2R98 - chain A; structure by X-ray diffraction, 2.40 A resolution.

# Chain A
Molecule: Putative acetylglutamate synthase
From: Neisseria gonorrhoeae
Notes: EC 2.3.1.1
UniProt: Q5FAK7 (Q5FAK7_NEIG1); residues 1-436 here = UniProt positions 1-436
Chain sequence (456 residues; row label = number of the first residue in the row; numbers below 1 keep their minus sign (Mse-19 is residue -19)):
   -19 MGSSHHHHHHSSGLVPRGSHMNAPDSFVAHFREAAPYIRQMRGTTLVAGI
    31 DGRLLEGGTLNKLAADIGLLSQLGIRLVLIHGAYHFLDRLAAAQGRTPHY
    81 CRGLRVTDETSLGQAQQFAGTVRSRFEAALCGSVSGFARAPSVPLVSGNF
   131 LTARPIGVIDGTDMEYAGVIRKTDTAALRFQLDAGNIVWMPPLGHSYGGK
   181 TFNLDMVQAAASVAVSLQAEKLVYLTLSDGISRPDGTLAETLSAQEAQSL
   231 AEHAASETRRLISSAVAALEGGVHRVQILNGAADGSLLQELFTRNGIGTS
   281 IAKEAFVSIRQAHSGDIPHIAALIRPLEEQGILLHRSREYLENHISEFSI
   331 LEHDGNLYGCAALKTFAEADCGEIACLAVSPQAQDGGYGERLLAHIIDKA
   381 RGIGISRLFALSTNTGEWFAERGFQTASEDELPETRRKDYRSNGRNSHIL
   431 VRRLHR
Disordered / not traced: -19 to 4, 114-121
Construct notes: expression tag (-19 to 0); engineered mutation Ile312 (Val in Q5FAK7), Asn336 (Asp in Q5FAK7), Ser427 (Pro in Q5FAK7)
Modified residues: Mse-19, Mse1 (selenomethionine); Mse21, Mse144, Mse170, Mse186 (selenomethionine; parent Met)
Residues lining bound ligands: acetyl coenzyme A (ACO): Arg134, Arg151, Lys152, Leu307, Ile312, Leu313, Ile354, Ala355, Cys356, Leu357, Ala358, Val359, Ala363, Gln364, Asp365, Gly366, Gly367, Tyr368, Gly369, Glu370, Ala390, Leu391, Ser392, Asn394, Thr395, Glu397, Trp398, Phe399, Arg402
From the paper describing this entry:
  - catalytic residues: Cys356, Leu357, Leu391, Ser392 (proposed by the authors, not directly observed)

# Summary
Chain A binds acetyl coenzyme A. The paper reports catalytic residues Cys356, Leu357 and Leu391 among others.
Chain A is Putative acetylglutamate synthase (Neisseria gonorrhoeae); the structure, Crystal Structure of
N-acetylglutamate synthase (selenoMet substituted) from Neisseria gonorrhoeae, was determined by X-ray
diffraction, deposited together with 2R8V and 3B8G.
